5VMZ - chains A and D of the 3 polymer chains in the assembly; structure by X-ray diffraction, 2.32 A resolution.

Chain A:
Molecule: Transcriptional regulator Kaiso
Source organism: Homo sapiens
UniProtKB: Q86T24 (KAISO_HUMAN); numbering as in UniProt (aligned over 471-604)
Chain sequence (134 residues; row label = number of the first residue in the row):
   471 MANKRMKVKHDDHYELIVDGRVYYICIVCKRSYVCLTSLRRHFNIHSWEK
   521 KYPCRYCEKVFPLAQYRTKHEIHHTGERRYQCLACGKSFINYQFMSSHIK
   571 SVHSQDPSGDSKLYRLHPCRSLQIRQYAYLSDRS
Unresolved in the structure: 471-480, 603-604
Sequence notes: engineered mutation Gln535 (Glu in Q86T24)
Metal / ion sites: Zn2+ site 1: Cys496, Cys499, His512, His516; Zn2+ site 2: Cys524, Cys527, His540, His544; Zn2+ site 3: Cys552, Cys555, His568, His573
UniProt features mapped onto this chain:
  - zinc finger: Tyr494 to His516 (C2H2-type 1), Tyr522 to His544 (C2H2-type 2), Tyr550 to His573 (C2H2-type 3)
  - motif: Met471 to His480 (Nuclear localization signal)
  - cross-link (Glycyl lysine isopeptide (Lys-Gly)): Lys474 (interchain with G-Cter in SUMO2), Lys479 (interchain with G-Cter in SUMO2), Lys539 (interchain with G-Cter in SUMO2), Lys570 (interchain with G-Cter in SUMO2), Lys582 (interchain with G-Cter in SUMO2)
  - mutagenesis: Cys552 (C552R: Abrogates both sequence-specific and methylation-dependent DNA-binding)
From the paper describing this entry:
  - conformationally variable residues: Gln535
  - binding site for the 18-nt DNA strand (chain D): Gln535
  - binding site for the 18-nt DNA strand: Gln535

Chain D:
Molecule: 18-nt DNA strand
Sequence (18 nucleotides; numbered 1 to 18; the number before each row is that of its first residue):
     1 TGCTTCCCGCGAATAACG
Modified / non-standard residues: 5CM (5-methyl-2'-deoxy-cytidine-5'-monophosphate) at position 8; 5CM (5-methyl-2'-deoxy-cytidine-5'-monophosphate) at position 10

How chain A and chain D interact:
Pairs across the interface - 31 pairs, chain A then chain D:
  Arg501(A) with 5CM_8(D), salt bridge to the phosphate
  Tyr503(A) with 5CM_8(D), hydrogen bond to the phosphate; DG9(D), phosphate contact
  Val504(A) with DG9(D), hydrogen bond to the phosphate
  Cys505(A) with DG9(D), phosphate contact; 5CM_10(D), base contact
  Ser508(A) with DG9(D), hydrogen bond to the phosphate; 5CM_10(D), base contact
  Arg511(A) with 5CM_8(D), base contact; DG9(D), hydrogen bond to the base; 5CM_10(D), base contact
  Ile515(A) with DC7(D), phosphate contact
  Leu533(A) with 5CM_8(D), base contact
  Gln535(A) with DC7(D), base contact; 5CM_8(D), hydrogen bond to the base
  Tyr536(A) with DC6(D), sugar contact; DC7(D), hydrogen bond to the phosphate
  His543(A) with DT5(D), salt bridge to the phosphate
  Gln563(A) with DT5(D), base contact; DC6(D), base contact
  Phe564(A) with DC3(D), sugar contact; DT4(D), phosphate contact
  Ser567(A) with DC3(D), phosphate contact
  Arg595(A) with DG11(D), base contact; DA12(D), base contact; DA13(D), sugar contact
  Gln596(A) with DA13(D), sugar contact
  Tyr597(A) with DG11(D), hydrogen bond to the base; DA12(D), sugar contact; DA13(D), phosphate contact
  Ala598(A) with DA13(D), hydrogen bond to the phosphate
Interface residues without a listed pair, chain A (22 interface residues in all): Ser502, Thr507, His512, Asn561

Overview:
The interface between chain A and chain D involves 22 residues on one side and 11 on the other; the contacts
include 8 hydrogen bonds and 2 salt bridges. Polar pairs include Arg511(A)-DG9(D), Gln535(A)-5CM_8(D) and
Tyr597(A)-DG11(D). From the paper: a binding site for the 18-nt DNA strand (chain D) at Gln535(A); a binding
site for the 18-nt DNA strand at Gln535(A).
Here chain A is Transcriptional regulator Kaiso (Homo sapiens) and chain D is an 18-nt DNA strand. Entry 5VMZ
(Kaiso (ZBTB33) E535Q mutant zinc finger DNA binding domain in complex with a double CpG-methylated DNA ...)
was determined by X-ray diffraction (same publication as 5VMU, 5VMV, 5VMW, 5VMX and 5VMY).
